Entry 7CLD (X-ray diffraction, 2.61 A resolution); this record covers chains C and D of the 6 polymer chains in the assembly.

Chain C:
Molecule: Tubulin alpha-1B chain
Organism: Sus scrofa
Reference sequence: Q2XVP4 (TBA1B_PIG); residue numbers follow UniProt; this construct covers 1-450
Sequence (450 residues; numbered 1 to 450; the number before each row is that of its first residue):
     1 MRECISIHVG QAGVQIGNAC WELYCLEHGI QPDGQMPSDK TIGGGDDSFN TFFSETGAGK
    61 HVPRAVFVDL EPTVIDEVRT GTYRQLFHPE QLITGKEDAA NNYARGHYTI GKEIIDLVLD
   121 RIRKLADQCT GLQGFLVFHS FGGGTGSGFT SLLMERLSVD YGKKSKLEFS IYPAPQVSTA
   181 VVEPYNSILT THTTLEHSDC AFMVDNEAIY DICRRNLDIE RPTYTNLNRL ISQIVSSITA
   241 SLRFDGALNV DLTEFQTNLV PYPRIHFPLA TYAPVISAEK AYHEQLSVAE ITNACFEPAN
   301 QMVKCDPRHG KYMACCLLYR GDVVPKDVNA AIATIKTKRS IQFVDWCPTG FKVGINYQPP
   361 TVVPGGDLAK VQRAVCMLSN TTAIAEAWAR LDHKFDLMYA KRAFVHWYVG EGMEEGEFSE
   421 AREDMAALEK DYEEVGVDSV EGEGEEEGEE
Not modelled in the structure: 441-450
Ion coordination: Ca2+ site 1: Asp39, Thr41, Gly44, Glu55; Ca2+ site 2 near Glu55 (its only coordinating residue here)
Residues lining bound ligands:
  - G2X (6-[2,6-bis(fluoranyl)-4-[3-(methylamino)propoxy]phenyl]-5-chloranyl-N-[(2S)-1,1,1-tris(fluoranyl)propan-2-yl]-[1,2,4]triazolo[1,5-a]pyrimidin-7-amine), molecule 1: Val177, Ser178, Thr179, Asn206, Glu207, Tyr210, Asp211, Arg214, Arg221, Pro222, Thr223, Tyr224, Leu227
  - G2X, molecule 2: Ala247, Leu248, Pro325, Lys326, Val328, Asn329, Val353, Ile355
  - GTP (guanosine-5'-triphosphate): Gly10, Gln11, Ala12, Gln15, Asp69, Asp98, Ala99, Ala100, Asn101, Ser140, Gly142, Gly143, Gly144, Thr145, Gly146, Ile171, Thr179, Glu183, Asn206, Tyr224, Leu227, Asn228, Ile231
UniProt features mapped onto this chain:
  - motif: Met1 to Cys4 (MREC motif)
  - active site: Glu254
  - binding site (GTP): Gly10, Gln11, Ala12, Gln15, Glu71, Ala99, Ser140, Gly143, Gly144, Thr145, Gly146, Thr179, Glu183, Asn206, Tyr224, Asn228, Leu252
  - binding site (Mg(2+)): Glu71
  - modified residue: Lys40 (N6,N6,N6-trimethyllysine), Ser48 (Phosphoserine), Ser232 (Phosphoserine), Tyr282 (3'-nitrotyrosine), Arg339 (Omega-N-methylarginine), Ser439 (Phosphoserine), Glu443 (5-glutamyl polyglutamate), Glu445 (5-glutamyl polyglutamate)
  - cross-link (Glycyl lysine isopeptide (Lys-Gly)): Lys326 (interchain with G-Cter in ubiquitin), Lys370 (interchain with G-Cter in ubiquitin)
From the paper describing this entry:
  - binding site for G2X: Asn206, Asp211, Arg221, Thr223, Tyr224, Asn329
  - binding site for GTP: Tyr224

Chain D:
Molecule: Tubulin beta chain
Organism: Sus scrofa
Reference sequence: A0A287AGU7 (A0A287AGU7_PIG); the author numbering skips numbers that UniProt does not, so the offset changes along the chain: 1-358 = UniProt 1-358; 367-453 = UniProt 359-445
Sequence (445 residues; numbered 1 to 453; 8 numbers in that range are skipped by the numbering (no residue carries them; nothing is unmodelled there); the number before each row is that of its first residue):
     1 MREIVHIQAG QCGNQIGAKF WEVISDEHGI DPTGSYHGDS DLQLERINVY YNEATGNKYV
    61 PRAILVDLEP GTMDSVRSGP FGQIFRPDNF VFGQSGAGNN WAKGHYTEGA ELVDSVLDVV
   121 RKESESCDCL QGFQLTHSLG GGTGSGMGTL LISKIREEYP DRIMNTFSVM PSPKVSDTVV
   181 EPYNATLSVH QLVENTDETY CIDNEALYDI CFRTLKLTTP TYGDLNHLVS ATMSGVTTCL
   241 RFPGQLNADL RKLAVNMVPF PRLHFFMPGF APLTSRGSQQ YRALTVPELT QQMFDSKNMM
   301 AACDPRHGRY LTVAAIFRGR MSMKEVDEQM LNVQNKNSSY FVEWIPNNVK TAVCDIPP
   367 RGLKMSATFI GNSTAIQELF KRISEQFTAM FRRKAFLHWY TGEGMDEMEF TEAESNMNDL
   427 VSEYQQYQDA TADEQGEFEE EEGEDEA
Not modelled in the structure: 279-283, 440-453
Residues lining bound ligands: GTP (guanosine-5'-triphosphate): Ala9, Gly10, Gln11, Cys12, Gln15, Ile16, Asp67, Gly96, Ala97, Gly98, Asn99, Asn100, Ser138, Gly140, Gly141, Gly142, Thr143, Gly144, Val169, Pro171, Val175, Ser176, Glu181, Asn204, Leu207, Tyr222, Leu225, Asn226
From the paper describing this entry:
  - binding site for G2X: Asn204, Asp209, Thr221, Tyr222
  - binding site for the ligand GDP: Tyr222

Interface between chain C and chain D:
Pairs across the interface (66; chain C residue first):
  Gln11(C) with Gln245(D)
  Glu71(C) with Arg2(D), salt bridge; Gln245(D)
  Pro72(C) with Met1(D)
  Thr73(C) with Arg2(D)
  Lys96(C) with Met1(D); Asp128(D), salt bridge; Cys129(D)
  Glu97(C) with Arg162(D), salt bridge
  Asp98(C) with Asp249(D); Lys252(D), salt bridge
  Ala100(C) with Arg251(D); Lys252(D); Val255(D)
  Asn101(C) with Lys252(D); Asn256(D)
  Arg105(C) with Arg251(D)
  Gln176(C) with Asn347(D)
  Ser178(C) with Asn347(D); Lys350(D), hydrogen bond
  Thr179(C) with Leu246(D); Asn256(D); Lys350(D)
  Ala180(C) with Asn256(D); Lys350(D)
  Val181(C) with Asn256(D), hydrogen bond (backbone-side chain); Ile345(D), hydrophobic; Pro346(D); Asn347(D); Asn348(D); Lys350(D)
  Val182(C) with Val255(D), hydrophobic
  Tyr210(C) with Lys324(D), hydrogen bond; Asp327(D)
  Arg214(C) with Lys324(D)
  Arg221(C) with Met323(D); Lys324(D); Asp327(D), salt bridge
  Lys394(C) with Pro346(D); Asn347(D), hydrogen bond
  Leu397(C) with Glu343(D); Trp344(D); Ala438(D), hydrophobic
  Met398(C) with Trp344(D); Pro346(D)
  Lys401(C) with Phe260(D); Trp344(D); Ala436(D); Thr437(D), hydrogen bond (side chain-backbone); Ala438(D)
  Arg402(C) with Phe260(D)
  Ala403(C) with Pro259(D); Phe260(D), hydrophobic
  Phe404(C) with Val255(D); Asn256(D); Val258(D); Pro259(D), hydrogen bond (backbone-backbone); Thr312(D); Ile345(D), hydrophobic
  His406(C) with Val258(D), hydrogen bond (side chain-backbone); Pro259(D); Phe260(D); Pro261(D)
  Trp407(C) with Ala254(D); Val255(D); Val258(D), hydrogen bond (side chain-backbone)
Other interface residues (no listed pair), chain C (30 interface residues in all): Val177, Glu220

In short:
The interface between chain C and chain D involves 30 residues on one side and 31 on the other; the contacts
include 8 hydrogen bonds and 5 salt bridges. Polar contacts include Glu71(C)-Arg2(D), Lys96(C)-Asp128(D) and
Glu97(C)-Arg162(D). From the paper: a binding site for G2X at Asn206(C), Asp211(C) and Asn204(D) among others;
a binding site for GTP at Tyr224(C).
Chain C is Tubulin alpha-1B chain and chain D is Tubulin beta chain, both from Sus scrofa; the structure,
Crystal structure of T2R-TTL-Cevipabulin complex, was determined by X-ray diffraction, deposited together with
7DP8.
